5GN9 - chains A and B; structure by X-ray diffraction, 3.20 A resolution.

# Chain A (and B)
Molecule: Alternative oxidase, mitochondrial
From: Trypanosoma brucei brucei
Notes: EC 1.-.-.-; chain B of this document is another copy of the same molecule, construct and numbering; everything in this record applies to it too
UniProt: Q26710 (AOX_TRYBB); numbering as in UniProt (aligned over 1-329)
Sequence (329 residues; numbered 1 to 329; the number before each row is that of its first residue):
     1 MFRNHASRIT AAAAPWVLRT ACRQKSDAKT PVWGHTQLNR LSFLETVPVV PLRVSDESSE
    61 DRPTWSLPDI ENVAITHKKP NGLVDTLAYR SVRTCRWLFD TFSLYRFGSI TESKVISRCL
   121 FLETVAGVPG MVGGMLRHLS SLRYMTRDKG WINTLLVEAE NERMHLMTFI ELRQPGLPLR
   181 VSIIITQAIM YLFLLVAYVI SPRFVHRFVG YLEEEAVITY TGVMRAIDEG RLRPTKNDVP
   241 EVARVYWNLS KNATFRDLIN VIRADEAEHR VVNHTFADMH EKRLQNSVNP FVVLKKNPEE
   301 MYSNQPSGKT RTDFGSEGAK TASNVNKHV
Not modelled in the structure: 1-31, 296-329
Ion coordination: Fe ion site 1: Glu-123, Glu-162, Glu-266 (together with 4-butyl-7,8-bis(oxidanyl)chromen-2-one); Fe ion site 2: Glu-162, Glu-213, Glu-266 (together with 4-butyl-7,8-bis(oxidanyl)chromen-2-one)
Residues lining bound ligands: 4-butyl-7,8-bis(oxidanyl)chromen-2-one (6Y0): Val-92, Cys-95, Arg-96, Arg-118, Cys-119, Leu-122, Glu-123, Ala-126, Glu-162, Leu-212, Glu-213, Glu-215, Ala-216, Thr-219, Tyr-220, Glu-266
Swiss-Prot annotation at these positions:
  - binding site (Fe cation): Glu-123, Glu-162, His-165, Glu-213, Glu-266, His-269

# Chain A / chain B interface
Residue-residue contacts (155; chain A residue first):
  Trp-33(A) / Trp-65(B)
  Trp-33(A) / Glu-268(B)  hydrogen bond
  Trp-33(A) / Phe-291(B)  hydrophobic
  Trp-33(A) / Leu-294(B)  hydrophobic
  Gly-34(A) / Asp-69(B)
  His-35(A) / Asp-69(B)  salt bridge
  His-35(A) / Asn-72(B)
  Leu-38(A) / Trp-65(B)  hydrophobic
  Leu-38(A) / Val-73(B)  hydrophobic
  Leu-38(A) / Ala-267(B)
  Leu-38(A) / Glu-268(B)
  Leu-38(A) / Arg-270(B)  hydrogen bond (backbone-side chain)
  Leu-38(A) / Val-271(B)
  Asn-39(A) / Asn-72(B)  hydrogen bond (side chain-backbone)
  Asn-39(A) / Val-73(B)
  Asn-39(A) / Ala-74(B)  hydrogen bond (side chain-backbone)
  Asn-39(A) / Thr-76(B)
  Asn-39(A) / Arg-270(B)  hydrogen bond
  Arg-40(A) / Val-271(B)
  Leu-41(A) / Thr-76(B)
  Leu-41(A) / His-77(B)
  Leu-41(A) / Lys-78(B)
  Leu-41(A) / Val-271(B)
  Leu-41(A) / His-274(B)
  Ser-42(A) / Lys-78(B)
  Ser-42(A) / Thr-275(B)
  Ser-42(A) / Asp-278(B)  hydrogen bond
  Phe-43(A) / Thr-275(B)  hydrogen bond (backbone-side chain)
  Phe-43(A) / Phe-291(B)  hydrophobic
  Phe-43(A) / Leu-294(B)  hydrophobic
  Leu-44(A) / Thr-275(B)
  Leu-44(A) / Asp-278(B)
  Leu-44(A) / Leu-284(B)  hydrophobic
  Thr-46(A) / Pro-290(B)
  Val-47(A) / Met-279(B)  hydrophobic
  Val-47(A) / Leu-284(B)  hydrophobic
  Val-50(A) / Val-288(B)  hydrophobic
  Val-50(A) / Pro-290(B)
  Val-50(A) / Val-293(B)  hydrophobic
  Pro-51(A) / Val-288(B)
  Leu-52(A) / Arg-147(B)
  Leu-52(A) / Lys-149(B)
  Arg-53(A) / Val-293(B)
  Val-54(A) / Arg-147(B)
  Asp-56(A) / Gly-150(B)
  Asp-56(A) / Val-292(B)
  Glu-57(A) / Arg-147(B)
  Glu-57(A) / Asp-148(B)  hydrogen bond (side chain-backbone)
  Glu-57(A) / Lys-149(B)  hydrogen bond (side chain-backbone)
  Ser-59(A) / Asn-153(B)
  Trp-65(A) / Trp-33(B)
  Trp-65(A) / Leu-38(B)  hydrophobic
  Asp-69(A) / Gly-34(B)
  Asp-69(A) / His-35(B)  salt bridge
  Asn-72(A) / His-35(B)
  Asn-72(A) / Asn-39(B)  hydrogen bond (backbone-side chain)
  Val-73(A) / Asn-39(B)
  Ala-74(A) / Asn-39(B)  hydrogen bond (backbone-side chain)
  Thr-76(A) / Asn-39(B)
  Thr-76(A) / Leu-41(B)
  His-77(A) / Leu-41(B)
  Lys-78(A) / Leu-41(B)
  Glu-123(A) / Leu-142(B)
  Thr-124(A) / Leu-142(B)
  Gly-127(A) / His-138(B)  hydrogen bond (backbone-side chain)
  Gly-127(A) / Leu-142(B)
  Val-128(A) / Leu-139(B)  hydrophobic
  Met-131(A) / Met-135(B)  hydrophobic
  Met-131(A) / His-138(B)
  Met-135(A) / Met-131(B)  hydrophobic
  Met-135(A) / Met-135(B)  hydrophobic
  Met-135(A) / Tyr-191(B)  hydrogen bond
  His-138(A) / Gly-127(B)  hydrogen bond (side chain-backbone)
  His-138(A) / Met-131(B)
  His-138(A) / Ala-159(B)
  His-138(A) / Arg-163(B)
  Leu-139(A) / Val-128(B)  hydrophobic
  Leu-139(A) / Gln-187(B)  hydrogen bond (backbone-side chain)
  Leu-139(A) / Tyr-191(B)  hydrophobic
  Ser-141(A) / Arg-163(B)  hydrogen bond
  Leu-142(A) / Glu-123(B)
  Leu-142(A) / Thr-124(B)
  Leu-142(A) / Gly-127(B)
  Leu-142(A) / Arg-163(B)
  Leu-142(A) / Leu-166(B)
  Arg-143(A) / Ile-183(B)
  Arg-143(A) / Gln-187(B)
  Met-145(A) / Leu-166(B)  hydrophobic
  Met-145(A) / Ile-170(B)
  Met-145(A) / Pro-175(B)  hydrophobic
  Met-145(A) / Arg-180(B)
  Met-145(A) / Ile-183(B)  hydrophobic
  Thr-146(A) / Met-167(B)
  Arg-147(A) / Leu-52(B)
  Arg-147(A) / Val-54(B)
  Arg-147(A) / Glu-57(B)
  Arg-147(A) / Met-167(B)
  Arg-147(A) / Glu-171(B)  salt bridge
  Arg-147(A) / Val-242(B)
  Asp-148(A) / Glu-57(B)  hydrogen bond (backbone-side chain)
  Lys-149(A) / Leu-52(B)
  Lys-149(A) / Glu-57(B)  hydrogen bond (backbone-side chain)
  Gly-150(A) / Asp-56(B)
  Asn-153(A) / Ser-59(B)
  Ala-159(A) / His-138(B)  hydrogen bond (backbone-side chain)
  Arg-163(A) / His-138(B)
  Arg-163(A) / Ser-141(B)  hydrogen bond
  Arg-163(A) / Leu-142(B)
  Arg-163(A) / Asp-148(B)
  Leu-166(A) / Ser-141(B)
  Leu-166(A) / Leu-142(B)
  Leu-166(A) / Met-145(B)  hydrophobic
  Met-167(A) / Ser-141(B)
  Met-167(A) / Thr-146(B)
  Met-167(A) / Arg-147(B)
  Ile-170(A) / Met-145(B)
  Glu-171(A) / Arg-147(B)  salt bridge
  Pro-175(A) / Met-145(B)  hydrophobic
  Ile-183(A) / Arg-143(B)
  Ile-183(A) / Met-145(B)  hydrophobic
  Ile-184(A) / Tyr-144(B)  hydrophobic
  Gln-187(A) / Leu-139(B)  hydrogen bond (side chain-backbone)
  Gln-187(A) / Arg-143(B)
  Tyr-191(A) / Met-135(B)  hydrogen bond
  Tyr-191(A) / Leu-139(B)  hydrophobic
  Tyr-191(A) / Tyr-191(B)
  Val-242(A) / Arg-147(B)
  Ala-267(A) / Leu-38(B)  hydrophobic
  Glu-268(A) / Trp-33(B)  hydrogen bond
  Glu-268(A) / Leu-38(B)
  Arg-270(A) / Leu-38(B)  hydrogen bond (side chain-backbone)
  Arg-270(A) / Asn-39(B)  hydrogen bond
  Val-271(A) / Leu-38(B)
  Val-271(A) / Arg-40(B)
  Val-271(A) / Leu-41(B)
  His-274(A) / Leu-41(B)
  Thr-275(A) / Ser-42(B)  hydrogen bond
  Thr-275(A) / Phe-43(B)  hydrogen bond (side chain-backbone)
  Asp-278(A) / Ser-42(B)  hydrogen bond
  Asp-278(A) / Leu-44(B)
  Met-279(A) / Val-47(B)  hydrophobic
  Lys-282(A) / Leu-44(B)
  Leu-284(A) / Leu-44(B)  hydrophobic
  Leu-284(A) / Val-47(B)  hydrophobic
  Val-288(A) / Val-50(B)  hydrophobic
  Val-288(A) / Pro-51(B)
  Pro-290(A) / Thr-46(B)
  Phe-291(A) / Phe-43(B)  hydrophobic
  Val-292(A) / Arg-53(B)
  Val-292(A) / Asp-56(B)
  Val-293(A) / Val-50(B)  hydrophobic
  Val-293(A) / Pro-51(B)
  Val-293(A) / Arg-53(B)
  Leu-294(A) / Trp-33(B)
  Leu-294(A) / Phe-43(B)  hydrophobic
Interface residues without a listed pair, chain A (84 interface residues in all): Gln-37, Ile-70, Leu-120, Ser-140, Tyr-144, Ile-152, Leu-156, Glu-160, Arg-180, Ala-264
Interface residues without a listed pair, chain B (85 interface residues in all): Gln-37, Ile-70, Leu-120, Ile-152, Leu-156, Glu-160, Ile-184, Glu-214, Ala-264, Lys-282, Ser-287

# In short
Chain A and chain B form an interface of 84 and 85 residues respectively, with 28 hydrogen bonds and 4 salt
bridges. Polar contacts include His-35(A)/Asp-69(B), Arg-147(A)/Glu-171(B) and Trp-33(A)/Glu-268(B). Ligands
of chain A: 4-butyl-7,8-bis(oxidanyl)chromen-2-one. Curated annotation (UniProt) lists 6 Fe cation-binding
residues on chain A.
Chain A and chain B are both Alternative oxidase, mitochondrial (Trypanosoma brucei brucei); the structure,
Crystal structure of alternative oxidase from Trypanosoma brucei brucei complexed with cumarin derivative-17b,
was determined by X-ray diffraction (same publication as 5GN5, 5GN6 and 5GN7).
